PDB entry 2PJY | X-ray diffraction, 3.00 A resolution | chains B and C of the 3 polymer chains in the assembly

[Chain B]
Protein: TGF-beta receptor type-2
From: Homo sapiens
Notes: EC 2.7.11.30; fragment: extracellular domain
Reference sequence: P37173 (TGFR2_HUMAN); residues 19-126 here correspond to UniProt positions 42-149 (UniProt number = residue number + 23)
Sequence (108 residues; numbered 19 to 126; the number before each row is that of its first residue):
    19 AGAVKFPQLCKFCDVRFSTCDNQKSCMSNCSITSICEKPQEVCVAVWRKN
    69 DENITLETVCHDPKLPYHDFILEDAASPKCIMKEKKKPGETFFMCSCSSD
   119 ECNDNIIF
Differences from the reference sequence: engineered mutation Ala-19 (Asn42 in P37173)
Disulfides: Cys-28/Cys-61, Cys-31/Cys-48, Cys-38/Cys-44, Cys-54/Cys-78, Cys-98/Cys-113, Cys-115/Cys-120
UniProt features mapped onto this chain:
  - glycosylation (N-linked (GlcNAc...) asparagine): Asn-47, Asn-71

[Chain C]
Protein: TGF-beta receptor type-1
From: Homo sapiens
Notes: EC 2.7.11.30; fragment: extracellular domain
Reference sequence: P36897 (TGFR1_HUMAN); residues 9-87 here correspond to UniProt positions 33-111 (UniProt number = residue number + 24)
Sequence (79 residues; numbered 9 to 87; the number before each row is that of its first residue):
     9 ALQCFCHLCTKDNFTCVTDGLCFVSVTETTDKVIHNSSCIAEIDLIPRDR
    59 PFVCAPSSKTGSVTTTYCCNQDHCNKIEL
Differences from the reference sequence: engineered mutation Ser-46 (Met70 in P36897)
Disulfides: Cys-12/Cys-30, Cys-14/Cys-17, Cys-24/Cys-47, Cys-62/Cys-76, Cys-77/Cys-82
UniProt features mapped onto this chain:
  - glycosylation: Asn-21 (N-linked (GlcNAc...) asparagine)

[Chain B / chain C interface]
Residue-residue contacts (21; chain B residue first):
  Ala-19(B) with Tyr-75(C), hydrogen bond (backbone-side chain); Cys-82(C), hydrophobic
  Gly-20(B) with Cys-77(C), hydrogen bond (backbone-side chain); Asn-78(C); Gln-79(C), hydrogen bond (backbone-side chain)
  Ala-21(B) with Tyr-75(C); Cys-76(C)
  Val-22(B) with Leu-29(C), hydrophobic; Cys-76(C), hydrogen bond (backbone-backbone); Cys-77(C); Asn-78(C)
  Phe-24(B) with Pro-59(C); Cys-62(C), hydrophobic; Cys-76(C), hydrophobic
  Pro-25(B) with Asp-57(C); Arg-58(C), hydrogen bond (backbone-side chain)
  Gln-26(B) with Arg-58(C)
  Leu-27(B) with Arg-58(C)
  Ile-53(B) with Pro-55(C), hydrophobic; Arg-58(C)
  Asp-118(B) with Arg-58(C), salt bridge

[In short]
10 residues of chain B face 12 of chain C across their interface, with 5 hydrogen bonds and 1 salt bridge.
Among the polar pairs are Asp-118(B)/Arg-58(C), Ala-19(B)/Tyr-75(C) and Gly-20(B)/Cys-77(C).
Here chain B is TGF-beta receptor type-2 and chain C is TGF-beta receptor type-1, both from Homo sapiens.
Entry 2PJY (Structural basis for cooperative assembly of the TGF-beta signaling complex) was determined by
X-ray diffraction.
